Entry 9UD6 (electron microscopy, 2.65 A resolution); this record covers chains C and D of the 6 polymer chains in the assembly.

# Chain C
Molecule: Na(+)-translocating NADH-quinone reductase subunit C
Organism: Vibrio cholerae O395
Notes: EC 7.2.1.1
UniProt: A5F5Y7 (NQRC_VIBC3); numbering as in UniProt (aligned over 1-257)
Sequence (257 residues; each row starts with the number of its first residue):
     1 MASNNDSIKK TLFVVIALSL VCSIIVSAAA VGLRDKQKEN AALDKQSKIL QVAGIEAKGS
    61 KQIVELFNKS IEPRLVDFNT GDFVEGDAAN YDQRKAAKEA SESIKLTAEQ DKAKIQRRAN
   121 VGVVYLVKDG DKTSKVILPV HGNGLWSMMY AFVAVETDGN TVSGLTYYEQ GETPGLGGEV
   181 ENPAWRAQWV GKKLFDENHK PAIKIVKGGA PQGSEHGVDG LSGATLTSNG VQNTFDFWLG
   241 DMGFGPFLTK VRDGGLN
Not modelled in the structure: 1-5, 257
Swiss-Prot annotation at these positions:
  - modified residue: Thr225 (FMN phosphoryl threonine)
  - mutagenesis: His216 (H216L: Decrease in FMN binding), Thr225 (T225L: Loss of FMN binding)
Ligand contacts:
  - Ca2+ (CA): Gln93, Ala97, Arg117, Arg118, Ala119, His141, Trp238
  - FMN (flavin mononucleotide): Leu145, Trp146, Glu172, Thr173, Leu176, Gly177, Lys207, Gly223, Ala224, Thr225, Leu226, Thr227

# Chain D
Molecule: Na(+)-translocating NADH-quinone reductase subunit D
Organism: Vibrio cholerae O395
Notes: EC 7.2.1.1
UniProt: A5F5Y6 (NQRD_VIBC3); residues 1-210 here = UniProt positions 1-210
Sequence (210 residues; row label = number of the first residue in the row):
     1 MSSAKELKKS VLAPVLDNNP IALQVLGVCS ALAVTTKLET AFVMTLAVMF VTALSNFFVS
    61 LIRNHIPNSV RIIVQMAIIA SLVIVVDQIL KAYLYDISKQ LSVFVGLIIT NCIVMGRAEA
   121 FAMKSEPIPS FIDGIGNGLG YGFVLMTVGF FRELLGSGKL FGLEVLPLIS NGGWYQPNGL
   181 MLLAPSAFFL IGFMIWAIRT FKPEQVEAKE
Not modelled in the structure: 1-6
Bound ions: 2Fe-2S cluster Fe: Cys29, Cys112 (shared with 2 residues of chain E)
Ligand contacts: 2Fe-2S cluster (FES): Gly27, Val28, Cys29, Thr110, Asn111, Cys112

# Interface between chain C and chain D
Pairs across the interface (20; chain C residue first):
  Lys10(C) with His65(D)
  Thr11(C) with Pro67(D)
  Leu18(C) with Val74(D), hydrophobic
  Cys22(C) with Ser81(D)
  Val26(C) with Ser81(D); Ile84(D), hydrophobic
  Ala30(C) with Gln88(D)
  Leu33(C) with Gln88(D); Ala92(D), hydrophobic
  Lys36(C) with Ala92(D), hydrogen bond (side chain-backbone); Tyr93(D)
  Gln37(C) with Gln88(D), hydrogen bond; Lys91(D); Ala92(D)
  Asn40(C) with Lys91(D), hydrogen bond (side chain-backbone); Ala92(D), hydrogen bond (side chain-backbone); Tyr95(D)
  Ala41(C) with Tyr95(D)
  Asp44(C) with Tyr95(D); Lys99(D), salt bridge
Other interface residues (no listed pair), chain C (17 interface residues in all): Val14, Val15, Ile25, Ala29, Pro174
Other interface residues (no listed pair), chain D (17 interface residues in all): Ile62, Val70, Ile78, Val85, Ile89, Leu182

# In short
Chain C and chain D each contribute 17 residues to their interface, with 4 hydrogen bonds and 1 salt bridge.
Polar contacts include Asp44(C)-Lys99(D), Lys36(C)-Ala92(D) and Gln37(C)-Gln88(D). Ligands of chain C: flavin
mononucleotide and Ca2+. Ligands of chain D: 2Fe-2S cluster.
Here chain C is Na(+)-translocating NADH-quinone reductase subunit C and chain D is Na(+)-translocating
NADH-quinone reductase subunit D, both from Vibrio cholerae O395. Entry 9UD6 (Cryo-EM structure of
Na+-translocating NADH-ubiquinone oxidoreductase from Vibrio cholerae reduced by NADH, in the absence of ...)
was determined by electron microscopy together with 9U5G, 9UD3, 9UD4, 9UD5, 9UD8, 9UD9 and 4 further entries
from the same study.
